Entry 1FFU (X-ray diffraction, 2.35 A resolution); this record covers chains B and E of the 6 polymer chains in the assembly.

Chain B (and E):
Name: Cutl, molybdoprotein of carbon monoxide dehydrogenase
Organism: Hydrogenophaga pseudoflava
Notes: chain E of this document is another copy of the same molecule, construct and numbering; everything in this record applies to it too
Chain sequence (803 residues; row label = number of the first residue in the row):
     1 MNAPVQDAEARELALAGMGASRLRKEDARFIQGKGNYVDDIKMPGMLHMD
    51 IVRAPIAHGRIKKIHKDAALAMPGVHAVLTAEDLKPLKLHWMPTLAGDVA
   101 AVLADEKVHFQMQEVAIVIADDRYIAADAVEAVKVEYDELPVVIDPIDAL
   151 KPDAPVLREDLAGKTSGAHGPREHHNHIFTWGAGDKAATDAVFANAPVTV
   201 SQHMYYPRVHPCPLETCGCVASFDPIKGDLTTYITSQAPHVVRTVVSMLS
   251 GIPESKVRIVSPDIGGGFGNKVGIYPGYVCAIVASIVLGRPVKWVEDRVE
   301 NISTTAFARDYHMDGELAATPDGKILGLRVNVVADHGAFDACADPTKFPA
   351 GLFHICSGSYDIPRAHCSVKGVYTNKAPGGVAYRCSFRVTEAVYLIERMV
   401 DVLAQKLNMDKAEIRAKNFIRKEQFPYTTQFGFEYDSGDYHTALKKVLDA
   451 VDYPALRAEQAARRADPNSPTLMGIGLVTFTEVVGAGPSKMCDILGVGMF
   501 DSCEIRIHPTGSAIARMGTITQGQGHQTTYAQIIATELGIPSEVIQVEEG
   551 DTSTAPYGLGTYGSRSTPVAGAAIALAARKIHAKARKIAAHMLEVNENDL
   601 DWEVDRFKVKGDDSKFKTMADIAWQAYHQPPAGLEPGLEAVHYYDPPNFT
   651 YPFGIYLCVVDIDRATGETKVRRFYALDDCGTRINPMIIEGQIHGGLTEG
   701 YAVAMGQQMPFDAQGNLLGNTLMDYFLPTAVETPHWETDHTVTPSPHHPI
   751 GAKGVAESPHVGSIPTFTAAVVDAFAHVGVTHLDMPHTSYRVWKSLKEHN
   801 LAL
Unresolved in the structure: 1-6
Construct notes: conflict Gly-19 (Arg in 4098682), Ala-20 (Pro in 4098682), Ser-21 (Arg in 4098682), Arg-22 (Ala in 4098682), Leu-23 (Cys in 4098682), Arg-24 (Ala in 4098682), Leu-456 (Trp in 4098682); modified residue (384-385)
Modified positions: Arg-384 (c-gamma-hydroxy arginine; ARO); Cys-385 (s-selanyl cysteine; CSZ)
Ligand contacts: CDP (cytidine-5'-diphosphate): Gln-524, Gly-525, His-526, Thr-529, Thr-561, Ser-564, Arg-565, Ser-566, Thr-567, Pro-568, Cys-680, Thr-682, Arg-683, Ile-684, Asn-685, Ile-688, Ile-689, Gln-692, Ala-752, Lys-753, Gly-754, Val-755, Ala-756

Chain B / chain E interface:
Residue-residue contacts (88; chain B residue first):
  Ala-28(B) / Ile-226(E)
  Arg-29(B) / Ile-226(E)
  Gln-32(B) / Ile-226(E)
  Lys-34(B) / Ile-226(E)
  Ile-226(B) / Ala-28(E)
  Ile-226(B) / Gln-32(E)
  Ile-226(B) / Lys-34(E)
  Arg-243(B) / His-508(E)  hydrogen bond
  Arg-243(B) / Pro-509(E)
  Thr-244(B) / Pro-509(E)
  Met-248(B) / Thr-510(E)
  Pro-253(B) / Val-544(E)  hydrophobic
  Glu-254(B) / His-508(E)
  Glu-254(B) / Pro-509(E)
  Glu-254(B) / Thr-510(E)  hydrogen bond
  Glu-254(B) / Ser-512(E)  hydrogen bond (backbone-side chain)
  Ser-255(B) / His-508(E)
  Ser-255(B) / Ser-512(E)  hydrogen bond (backbone-side chain)
  Ser-255(B) / Ala-513(E)
  Ser-255(B) / Val-544(E)  hydrogen bond (side chain-backbone)
  Ser-255(B) / Gln-546(E)
  Lys-256(B) / Gln-546(E)
  Ser-489(B) / Gln-629(E)  hydrogen bond
  Ser-489(B) / Pro-630(E)
  Lys-490(B) / Gln-629(E)
  Leu-495(B) / Trp-624(E)
  Gly-496(B) / Trp-624(E)
  Gly-496(B) / His-628(E)  hydrogen bond (backbone-side chain)
  Val-497(B) / Trp-624(E)  hydrophobic
  Val-497(B) / Tyr-627(E)
  Gly-498(B) / Tyr-627(E)  hydrogen bond (backbone-backbone)
  Gly-498(B) / His-628(E)
  Phe-500(B) / Tyr-627(E)
  Phe-500(B) / Pro-636(E)  hydrophobic
  Glu-504(B) / Glu-504(E)
  Glu-504(B) / Arg-506(E)  salt bridge
  Arg-506(B) / Glu-504(E)  salt bridge
  Arg-506(B) / Tyr-643(E)
  His-508(B) / Arg-243(E)  hydrogen bond
  His-508(B) / Glu-254(E)
  His-508(B) / Ser-255(E)
  Pro-509(B) / Thr-244(E)
  Pro-509(B) / Glu-254(E)
  Pro-509(B) / Tyr-557(E)  hydrophobic
  Thr-510(B) / Met-248(E)
  Thr-510(B) / Glu-254(E)  hydrogen bond
  Ser-512(B) / Glu-254(E)
  Ser-512(B) / Ser-255(E)  hydrogen bond (side chain-backbone)
  Ala-513(B) / Ser-255(E)
  Ile-514(B) / Ser-553(E)
  Arg-516(B) / Ser-553(E)  hydrogen bond (side chain-backbone)
  Val-544(B) / Pro-253(E)  hydrophobic
  Val-544(B) / Ser-255(E)  hydrogen bond (backbone-side chain)
  Gln-546(B) / Ser-255(E)
  Gln-546(B) / Lys-256(E)
  Ser-553(B) / Ile-514(E)
  Ser-553(B) / Arg-516(E)  hydrogen bond (backbone-side chain)
  Thr-554(B) / Arg-506(E)
  Thr-554(B) / Thr-554(E)
  Tyr-557(B) / Pro-509(E)  hydrophobic
  Tyr-557(B) / Tyr-627(E)  hydrophobic
  Lys-580(B) / Glu-635(E)  salt bridge
  Trp-624(B) / Leu-495(E)
  Trp-624(B) / Gly-496(E)
  Tyr-627(B) / Val-497(E)
  Tyr-627(B) / Gly-498(E)  hydrogen bond (backbone-backbone)
  Tyr-627(B) / Phe-500(E)
  Tyr-627(B) / Tyr-557(E)  hydrophobic
  His-628(B) / Gly-496(E)  hydrogen bond (side chain-backbone)
  His-628(B) / Gly-498(E)  hydrogen bond (backbone-backbone)
  Gln-629(B) / Ser-489(E)
  Gln-629(B) / Lys-490(E)
  Pro-630(B) / Ser-489(E)
  Glu-635(B) / Lys-580(E)  salt bridge
  Glu-635(B) / His-642(E)  salt bridge
  Glu-635(B) / Tyr-643(E)  hydrogen bond (side chain-backbone)
  Pro-636(B) / Phe-500(E)  hydrophobic
  Pro-636(B) / Tyr-643(E)
  Glu-639(B) / Val-641(E)
  Glu-639(B) / Tyr-643(E)  hydrogen bond
  Val-641(B) / Glu-635(E)
  Val-641(B) / Glu-639(E)
  His-642(B) / Glu-635(E)  salt bridge
  Tyr-643(B) / Arg-506(E)
  Tyr-643(B) / Glu-635(E)  hydrogen bond (backbone-side chain)
  Tyr-643(B) / Pro-636(E)
  Tyr-643(B) / Glu-639(E)  hydrogen bond
  Asp-645(B) / Pro-630(E)
Interface residues without a listed pair, chain B (51 interface residues in all): Lys-227, Ser-247, Ala-555, Pro-556, Gly-637
Interface residues without a listed pair, chain E (52 interface residues in all): Arg-29, Lys-227, Asp-229, Ser-247, Ala-555, Pro-556, Gly-637, Asp-645

In short:
51 residues of chain B face 52 of chain E across their interface, with 21 hydrogen bonds and 6 salt bridges.
Polar contacts include Glu-504(B)/Arg-506(E), Lys-580(B)/Glu-635(E) and Glu-635(B)/His-642(E). Ligands of
chain B: CDP.
Chain B and chain E are both Cutl, molybdoprotein of carbon monoxide dehydrogenase (Hydrogenophaga
pseudoflava); the structure, Carbon monoxide dehydrogenase from hydrogenophaga pseudoflava which lacks the
mo-pyranopterin moiety of the molybdenum cofactor, was determined by X-ray diffraction together with 1FFV from
the same study.
